Entry 7TK3 (electron microscopy, 6.30 A resolution (low resolution: residue-level contacts below are approximate; hydrogen-bond / salt-bridge calls are withheld)); this record covers chains T and V of the 27 polymer chains in the assembly.

Chain T:
Protein: ATP synthase subunit a
From: Saccharomyces cerevisiae
UniProtKB: P00854 (ATP6_YEAST); residues 1-249 here correspond to UniProt positions 11-259 (UniProt number = residue number + 10)
Sequence (249 residues; numbered 1 to 249; the number before each row is that of its first residue):
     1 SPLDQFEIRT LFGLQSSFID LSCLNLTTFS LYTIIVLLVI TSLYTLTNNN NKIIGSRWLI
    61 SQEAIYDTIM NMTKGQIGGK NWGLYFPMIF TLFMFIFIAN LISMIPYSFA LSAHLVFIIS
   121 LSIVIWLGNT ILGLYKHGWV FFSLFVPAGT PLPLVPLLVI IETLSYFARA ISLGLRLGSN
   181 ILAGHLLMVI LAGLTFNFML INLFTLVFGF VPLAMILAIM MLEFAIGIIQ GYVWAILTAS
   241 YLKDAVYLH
Disordered / not traced: 1-25

Chain V:
Protein: ATP synthase subunit d
From: Saccharomyces cerevisiae
UniProtKB: P30902 (ATP7_YEAST); residues 1-173 here correspond to UniProt positions 2-174 (UniProt number = residue number + 1)
Sequence (173 residues; row label = number of the first residue in the row):
     1 SLAKSAANKL DWAKVISSLR ITGSTATQLS SFKKRNDEAR RQLLELQSQP TEVDFSHYRS
    61 VLKNTSVIDK IESYVKQYKP VKIDASKQLQ VIESFEKHAM TNAKETESLV SKELKDLQST
   121 LDNIQSARPF DELTVDDLTK IKPEIDAKVE EMVKKGKWDV PGYKDRFGNL NVM
Disordered / not traced: 1-2
Swiss-Prot annotation at these positions:
  - modified residue: S1 (N-acetylserine)

Chain T / chain V interface:
Pairs across the interface - 13 pairs, chain T then chain V:
  N50(T) with T134(V)
  N51(T) with L133(V); T134(V); V135(V)
  K52(T) with E132(V); L133(V)
  I53(T) with L133(V)
  A64(T) with L170(V)
  T68(T) with L170(V)
  K80(T) with K155(V); G156(V)
  G83(T) with G156(V)
  L84(T) with G156(V)
Also at the interface, not in a pair above, chain T (11 interface residues in all): D67, W82
Also at the interface, not in a pair above, chain V (10 interface residues in all): K157, N169, N171

Summary:
Chain T and chain V form an interface of 11 and 10 residues respectively.
Chain T is ATP synthase subunit a and chain V is ATP synthase subunit d, both from Saccharomyces cerevisiae;
the structure, Yeast ATP synthase State 1binding(b) with 10 mM ATP backbone model, was determined by electron
microscopy together with 7TJS, 7TJT, 7TJU, 7TJV, 7TJW, 7TJX and 30 further entries from the same study.
